PDB entry 8FRS | electron microscopy, 3.96 A resolution | chains f and G of the 14 polymer chains in the assembly

Chain f:
Name: Structural protein gp24
From: Pseudomonas phage vB_PaeM_E217
UniProtKB: A0A2K8HLV9 (A0A2K8HLV9_9CAUD); residue numbers follow UniProt; this construct covers 1-211
Chain sequence (211 residues; each row starts with the number of its first residue):
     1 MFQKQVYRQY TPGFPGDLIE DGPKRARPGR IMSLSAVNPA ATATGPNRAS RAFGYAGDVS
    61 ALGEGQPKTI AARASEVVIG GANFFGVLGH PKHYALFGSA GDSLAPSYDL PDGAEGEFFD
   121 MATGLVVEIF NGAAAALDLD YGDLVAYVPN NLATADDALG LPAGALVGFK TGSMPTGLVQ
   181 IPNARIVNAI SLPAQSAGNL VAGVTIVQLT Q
Construct notes: conflict Ala49 (Ile in A0A2K8HLV9), Asp157 (Asn in A0A2K8HLV9)
What the authors report for this chain:
  - self-association interface (contacts with another copy of this molecule): Met1 to Arg25, Asp58 to Ser75

Chain G:
Name: Major structural protein
From: Pseudomonas phage vB_PaeM_E217
UniProtKB: A0A2K8HL59 (A0A2K8HL59_9CAUD); residue numbers follow UniProt; this construct covers 66-382
Chain sequence (317 residues; row label = number of the first residue in the row):
    66 NFTAPVTTPS IPTPIQFLQT WLPGFVKVMT AARKIDEIIG IDTVGSWEDQ EIVQGIVEPA
   126 GTAVEYGDHT NIPLTSWNAN FERRTIVRGE LGMMVGTLEE GRASAIRLNS AETKRQQAAI
   186 GLETFRNAIG FYGWQSGLGN RTYGFLNDPN LPAFQTPPSQ GWSTADWAGI IGDIREAVRQ
   246 LRIQSQDQID PKAEKITLAL ATSKVDYLSV TTPYGISVSD WIEQTYPKMR IVSAPELSGV
   306 QMKNQEPEDA LVLFVEDVNA AVDGSTDGGS VFSQLVQSKF ITLGVEKRAK SYVEDFSNGT
   366 AGALCKRPWA VVRYLGI

How chain f and chain G interact:
Contacting residue pairs (23; chain f residue first):
  Arg30(f) with Trp199(G); Gln200(G); Leu203(G); Asn205(G)
  Val59(f) with Gln200(G)
  Leu62(f) with Ala193(G), hydrophobic; Tyr197(G); Gly198(G); Trp199(G), hydrophobic
  Glu64(f) with Val305(G); Met307(G)
  Gly65(f) with Gly304(G); Val305(G); Met307(G)
  Gln66(f) with Met307(G)
  Pro67(f) with Gly304(G)
  Thr69(f) with Ala193(G)
  Ala71(f) with Phe190(G), hydrophobic; Ala193(G), hydrophobic
  Ala72(f) with Phe190(G), hydrophobic
  Ala74(f) with Trp199(G), hydrophobic
  Glu76(f) with Leu203(G)
  Ala95(f) with Gln115(G)
Other interface residues (no listed pair), chain f (17 interface residues in all): Ile31, Phe97, Asp112, Gly113
Other interface residues (no listed pair), chain G (20 interface residues in all): Glu116, Arg148, Val152, Thr189, Gly204, Glu301, Gln306, Pro312

Summary:
The interface between chain f and chain G involves 17 residues on one side and 20 on the other. From the
paper: a self-association interface involving Met1(f) and Asp58(f).
Chain f is Structural protein gp24 and chain G is Major structural protein, both from Pseudomonas phage
vB_PaeM_E217; the structure, Pseudomonas phage E217 5-fold vertex (capsid and decorating proteins), was
determined by electron microscopy together with 8ENV, 8FUV, 8FVG and 8FVH from the same study.
